1O1J - chains A and D of the 3 polymer chains in the assembly; structure by X-ray diffraction, 1.90 A resolution.

Chain A:
Molecule: Hemoglobin Alpha chain
Organism: Homo sapiens
UniProtKB: P69905 (HBA_HUMAN); the construct has insertions or renumbered stretches relative to UniProt, so the offset changes along the chain: 1-141 = UniProt 1-141; 143-283 = UniProt 1-141
Sequence (283 residues; each row starts with the number of its first residue):
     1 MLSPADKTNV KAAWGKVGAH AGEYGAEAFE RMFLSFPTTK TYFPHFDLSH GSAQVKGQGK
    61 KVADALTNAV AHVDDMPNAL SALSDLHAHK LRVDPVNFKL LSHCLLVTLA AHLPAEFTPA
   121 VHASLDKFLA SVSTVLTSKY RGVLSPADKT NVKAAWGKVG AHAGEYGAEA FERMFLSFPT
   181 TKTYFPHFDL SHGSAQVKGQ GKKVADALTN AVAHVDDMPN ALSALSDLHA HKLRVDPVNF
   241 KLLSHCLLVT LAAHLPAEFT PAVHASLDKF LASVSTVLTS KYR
Sequence notes: engineered mutation Met1 (Val in P69905), Phe29 (Leu in P69905), Gln58 (His in P69905), Phe171 (Leu29 in P69905), Gln200 (His58 in P69905); linker (142)
Metal / ion sites: heme Fe site 1 near His87 (its only coordinating residue here); heme Fe site 2 near His229 (its only coordinating residue here)
Residues lining bound ligands:
  - heme (HEM), molecule 1: Met32, Thr39, Tyr42, Phe43, His45, Phe46, Gln58, Lys61, Val62, Ala65, Leu66, Leu83, Leu86, His87, Leu91, Val93, Asn97, Phe98, Leu101, Val132, Leu136
  - heme (HEM), molecule 2: Met174, Thr181, Tyr184, Phe185, His187, Phe188, Gln200, Lys203, Val204, Ala207, Leu208, Leu225, Leu228, His229, Leu233, Val235, Asn239, Phe240, Leu243, Val274, Leu278
UniProt features mapped onto this chain:
  - site (Not glycated): Lys61, Lys203

Chain D:
Molecule: Hemoglobin Beta chain
Organism: Homo sapiens
UniProtKB: P68871 (HBB_HUMAN); numbering as in UniProt (aligned over 1-146)
Sequence (146 residues; numbered 1 to 146; the number before each row is that of its first residue):
     1 MHLTPEEKSA VTALWGKVNV DEVGGEALGR LLVVYPWTQR FFESFGDLST PDAVMGNPKV
    61 KAHGKKVLGA FSDGLAHLDN LKGTFATLSE LHCDKLHVDP ENFRLWGNVL VCVLAHHFGK
   121 EFTPPVQAAY QKVVAGVANA LAHKYH
Sequence notes: engineered mutation Met1 (Val in P68871), Trp106 (Leu in P68871)
Metal / ion sites: heme Fe near His92 (its only coordinating residue here)
Residues lining bound ligands: heme (HEM): Leu31, Thr38, Phe41, Phe42, Phe45, His63, Lys66, Val67, Ala70, Phe71, Phe85, Leu88, Leu91, His92, Leu96, Val98, Asn102, Phe103, Trp106, Val137, Leu141

Interface between chain A and chain D:
Pairs across the interface (61):
  Pro37(A) - His146(D)
  Thr38(A) - Pro100(D)
  Lys40(A) - His146(D)  hydrogen bond (side chain-backbone)
  Thr41(A) - His97(D)
  Thr41(A) - Asp99(D)
  Thr41(A) - Tyr145(D)
  Tyr42(A) - Arg40(D)
  Tyr42(A) - Asp99(D)  hydrogen bond
  Pro44(A) - His97(D)
  Leu91(A) - Arg40(D)  hydrogen bond (backbone-side chain)
  Arg92(A) - Trp37(D)
  Arg92(A) - Gln39(D)
  Arg92(A) - Arg40(D)  hydrogen bond (backbone-side chain)
  Arg92(A) - Glu43(D)  salt bridge
  Asp94(A) - Trp37(D)  hydrogen bond
  Asp94(A) - Asp99(D)
  Asp94(A) - Glu101(D)
  Asp94(A) - Leu105(D)
  Pro95(A) - Trp37(D)
  Val96(A) - Glu101(D)
  Asn97(A) - Asp99(D)  hydrogen bond
  Tyr140(A) - Trp37(D)  hydrophobic
  Arg141(A) - Val34(D)  hydrogen bond (side chain-backbone)
  Arg141(A) - Tyr35(D)
  Arg141(A) - Trp37(D)
  Arg173(A) - Phe122(D)  hydrogen bond (side chain-backbone)
  Arg173(A) - Thr123(D)
  Arg173(A) - Pro124(D)
  Arg173(A) - Gln127(D)  hydrogen bond
  Leu176(A) - Pro124(D)  hydrophobic
  Leu176(A) - Pro125(D)
  Leu176(A) - Ala128(D)
  Ser177(A) - Gln127(D)
  Ser177(A) - Ala128(D)
  Ser177(A) - Gln131(D)
  Phe178(A) - Gln131(D)
  His245(A) - Asn108(D)
  His245(A) - Val111(D)
  His245(A) - Gln127(D)
  His245(A) - Gln131(D)  hydrogen bond
  Cys246(A) - Gln127(D)
  Val249(A) - Val111(D)  hydrophobic
  Val249(A) - Ala115(D)
  Val249(A) - Gln127(D)
  Ala252(A) - Cys112(D)
  Ala252(A) - Ala115(D)
  Ala252(A) - His116(D)
  Ala253(A) - Ala115(D)
  Ala253(A) - Gly119(D)
  Pro256(A) - His116(D)  hydrogen bond (backbone-side chain)
  Phe259(A) - Arg30(D)  hydrogen bond (backbone-side chain)
  Phe259(A) - His116(D)
  Thr260(A) - Arg30(D)
  Pro261(A) - Arg30(D)
  Pro261(A) - Val33(D)
  Pro261(A) - Met55(D)  hydrophobic
  His264(A) - Arg30(D)  hydrogen bond
  His264(A) - Val34(D)
  His264(A) - Cys112(D)
  Ala265(A) - Val34(D)  hydrophobic
  Asp268(A) - Tyr35(D)
Also at the interface, not in a pair above, chain A (34 interface residues in all): Glu172, Leu248, Leu255, Ala262
Also at the interface, not in a pair above, chain D (34 interface residues in all): Glu26, Pro36, Pro51, Val98, Lys120

In short:
Chain A and chain D each contribute 34 residues to their interface; the contacts include 13 hydrogen bonds and
1 salt bridge. Polar pairs include Arg92(A)-Glu43(D), Lys40(A)-His146(D) and Tyr42(A)-Asp99(D). Ligands of
chain A: heme. Chain D binds heme.
Here chain A is Hemoglobin Alpha chain and chain D is Hemoglobin Beta chain, both from Homo sapiens. Entry
1O1J (Deoxy hemoglobin (A-GLY-C:V1M,L29F,H58Q; B,D:V1M,L106W)) was determined by X-ray diffraction together
with 1O1I, 1O1K, 1O1L, 1O1M, 1O1N, 1O1O and 1O1P from the same study.
